6W3U - chains E and B of the 4 polymer chains in the assembly; structure by X-ray diffraction, 2.40 A resolution.

Chain E:
Molecule: 21-nt DNA strand
Sequence (21 nucleotides; row label = number of the first residue in the row):
     1 GGATCCGTCG ATCGCATCAG C

Chain B:
Name: DNA-(apurinic or apyrimidinic site) lyase
Source organism: Homo sapiens
Notes: EC 3.1.-.-, 4.2.99.18
UniProt: P27695 (APEX1_HUMAN); numbering as in UniProt (aligned over 43-318)
Amino-acid sequence (276 residues; numbered 43 to 318; the number before each row is that of its first residue):
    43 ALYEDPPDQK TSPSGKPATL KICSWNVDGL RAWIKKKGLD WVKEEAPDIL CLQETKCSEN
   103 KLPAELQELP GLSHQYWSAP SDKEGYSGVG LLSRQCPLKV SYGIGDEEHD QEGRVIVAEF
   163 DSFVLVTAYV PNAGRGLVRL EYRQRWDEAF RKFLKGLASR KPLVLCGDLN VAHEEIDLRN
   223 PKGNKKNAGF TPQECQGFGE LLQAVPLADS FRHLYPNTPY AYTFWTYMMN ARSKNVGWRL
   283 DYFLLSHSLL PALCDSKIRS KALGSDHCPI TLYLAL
Construct notes: engineered mutation Cys-237 (Arg in P27695)

Interface between chain E and chain B:
Pairs across the interface - 24 pairs, chain E then chain B:
  DA11(E) / Arg-177(B)  base contact
  DT12(E) / Arg-177(B)  base contact
  DT12(E) / Met-270(B)  hydrogen bond to the base
  DT12(E) / Met-271(B)  base contact
  DC13(E) / Tyr-269(B)  base contact
  DC13(E) / Met-270(B)  sugar contact
  DG14(E) / Lys-98(B)  base contact
  DG14(E) / Tyr-269(B)  sugar contact
  DC15(E) / Asp-70(B)  sugar contact
  DC15(E) / Gly-71(B)  phosphate contact
  DC15(E) / Ala-74(B)  sugar contact
  DC15(E) / Lys-78(B)  salt bridge to the phosphate
  DC15(E) / Lys-98(B)  base contact
  DA16(E) / Gly-71(B)  phosphate contact
  DA16(E) / Leu-72(B)  phosphate contact
  DA16(E) / Arg-73(B)  hydrogen bond to the phosphate
  DA16(E) / Ala-74(B)  hydrogen bond to the phosphate
  DA16(E) / Lys-77(B)  salt bridge to the phosphate
  DA16(E) / Lys-98(B)  sugar contact
  DA16(E) / Gly-127(B)  phosphate contact
  DT17(E) / Arg-73(B)  salt bridge to the phosphate
  DT17(E) / Lys-103(B)  salt bridge to the phosphate
  DT17(E) / Glu-126(B)  sugar contact
  DT17(E) / Gly-127(B)  sugar contact
Other interface residues (no listed pair), chain E (8 interface residues in all): DC18

In short:
8 residues of chain E face 15 of chain B across their interface, with 3 hydrogen bonds and 4 salt bridges.
Among the polar pairs are DT12(E)/Met-270(B), DA16(E)/Arg-73(B) and DA16(E)/Ala-74(B).
Chain E is a 21-nt DNA strand and chain B is DNA-(apurinic or apyrimidinic site) lyase (Homo sapiens); the
structure, APE1 exonuclease substrate complex R237C, was determined by X-ray diffraction, deposited together
with 6W0Q, 6W2P, 6W3L, 6W3N, 6W3Q and 6W43.
